PDB entry 5MSG | X-ray diffraction, 3.80 A resolution | chains A and B of the 6 polymer chains in the assembly

[Chain A]
Protein: Polymerase acidic protein
Organism: Influenza B virus
UniProt: Q5V8Z9 (Q5V8Z9_9INFB); residues 1-726 here = UniProt positions 1-726
Amino-acid sequence (751 residues; row label = number of the first residue in the row; numbers below 1 keep their minus sign (Gly-13 is residue -13)):
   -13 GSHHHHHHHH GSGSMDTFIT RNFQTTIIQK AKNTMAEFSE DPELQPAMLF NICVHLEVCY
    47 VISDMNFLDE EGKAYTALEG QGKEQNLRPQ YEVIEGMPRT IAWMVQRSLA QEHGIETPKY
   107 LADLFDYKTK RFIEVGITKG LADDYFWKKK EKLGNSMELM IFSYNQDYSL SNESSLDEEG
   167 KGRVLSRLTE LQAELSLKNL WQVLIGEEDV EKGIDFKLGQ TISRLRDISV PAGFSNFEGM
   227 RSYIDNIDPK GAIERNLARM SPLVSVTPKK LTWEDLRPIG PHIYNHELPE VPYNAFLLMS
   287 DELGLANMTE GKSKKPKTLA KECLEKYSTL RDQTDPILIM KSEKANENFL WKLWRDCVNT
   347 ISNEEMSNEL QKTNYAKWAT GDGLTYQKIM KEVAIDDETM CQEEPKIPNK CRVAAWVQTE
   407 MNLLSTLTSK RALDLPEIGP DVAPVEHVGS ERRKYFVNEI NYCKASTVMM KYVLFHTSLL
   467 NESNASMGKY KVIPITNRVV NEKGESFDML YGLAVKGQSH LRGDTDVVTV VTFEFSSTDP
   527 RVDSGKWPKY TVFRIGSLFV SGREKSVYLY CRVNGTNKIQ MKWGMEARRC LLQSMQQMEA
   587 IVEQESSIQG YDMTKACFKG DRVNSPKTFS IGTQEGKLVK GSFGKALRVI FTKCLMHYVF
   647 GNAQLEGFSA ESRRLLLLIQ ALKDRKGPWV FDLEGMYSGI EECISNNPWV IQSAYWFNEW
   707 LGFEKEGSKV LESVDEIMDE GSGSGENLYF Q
Not modelled in the structure: -13 to -1, 64-70, 724-737
Differences from the reference sequence: expression tag (-13 to 0, 727-737)

[Chain B]
Protein: RNA-directed RNA polymerase catalytic subunit
Organism: Influenza B virus
Notes: EC 2.7.7.48
UniProt: Q5V8Y6 (Q5V8Y6_9INFB); residues 1-752 here = UniProt positions 1-752
Amino-acid sequence (772 residues; numbered -8 to 763; the number before each row is that of its first residue; numbers below 1 keep their minus sign (Gly-8 is residue -8)):
    -8 GSGSGSGSGM NINPYFLFID VPIQAAISTT FPYTGVPPYS HGTGTGYTID TVIRTHEYSN
    52 KGKQYISDVT GCTMVDPTNG PLPEDNEPSA YAQLDCVLEA LDRMDEEHPG LFQAASQNAM
   112 ETLMVTTVDK LTQGRQTFDW TVCRNQPAAT ALNTTITSFR LNDLNGADKG GLIPFCQDII
   172 DSLDRPEMTF FSVKNIKKKL PAKNRKGFLI KRIPMKVKDK ITKVEYIKRA LSLNTMTKDA
   232 ERGKLKRRAI ATAGIQIRGF VLVVENLAKN ICENLEQSGL PVGGNEKKAK LSNAVAKMLS
   292 NCPPGGISMT VTGDNTKWNE CLNPRIFLAM TERITRDSPI WFRDFCSIAP VLFSNKIARL
   352 GKGFMITSKT KRLKAQIPCP DLFSIPLERY NEETRAKLKK LKPFFNEEGT ASLSPGMMMG
   412 MFNMLSTVLG VAALGIKNIG NKEYLWDGLQ SSDDFALFVN AKDEETCMEG INDFYRTCKL
   472 LGINMSKKKS YCNETGMFEF TSMFYRDGFV SNFAMELPSF GVAGVNESAD MAIGMTIIKN
   532 NMINNGMGPA TAQTAIQLFI ADYRYTYKCH RGDSKVEGKR MKIIKELWEN TKGRDGLLVA
   592 DGGPNIYNLR NLHIPEIVLK YNLMDPEYKG RLLHPQNPFV GHLSIEGIKE ADITPAHGPV
   652 KKMDYDAVSG THSWRTKRNR SILNTDQRNM ILEEQCYAKC CNLFEACFNS ASYRKPVGQH
   712 SMLEAMAHRL RMDARLDYES GRMSKDDFEK AMAHLGEIGY IGSGSGENLY FQ
Not modelled in the structure: -8 to -1, 646-649, 750-763
Differences from the reference sequence: expression tag (-8 to 0, 753-763)
From the paper describing this entry:
  - conformationally variable residues (loop rearrangement, order/disorder transition, side-chain flip): Met227, Met409 to Met410, Pro646 to Gly649

[How chain A and chain B interact]
Pairs across the interface - 386 pairs, chain A then chain B:
  Glu56(A) - Tyr729(B)
  Glu56(A) - Lys736(B)  salt bridge
  Leu73(A) - Phe739(B)
  Leu73(A) - Met743(B)
  Arg74(A) - Arg726(B)
  Arg74(A) - Tyr729(B)
  Arg74(A) - Glu730(B)  salt bridge
  Pro75(A) - Arg726(B)  hydrogen bond (backbone-side chain)
  Glu78(A) - Arg722(B)  salt bridge
  Met83(A) - His719(B)
  Pro84(A) - His711(B)
  Thr86(A) - Val708(B)  hydrogen bond (side chain-backbone)
  Thr86(A) - His711(B)
  Ile87(A) - His711(B)
  Ile87(A) - His719(B)
  Met90(A) - His719(B)
  Met90(A) - Arg720(B)
  Val91(A) - Met723(B)  hydrophobic
  Ser94(A) - Leu727(B)
  Leu95(A) - Met723(B)  hydrophobic
  Glu98(A) - Leu727(B)
  Glu98(A) - Ser731(B)
  Glu98(A) - Arg733(B)  salt bridge
  Tyr113(A) - Met723(B)
  Tyr113(A) - Arg726(B)
  Tyr113(A) - Glu730(B)
  Ile200(A) - Trp332(B)  hydrophobic
  Phe202(A) - Gln168(B)
  Phe202(A) - Ile171(B)  hydrophobic
  Phe202(A) - Trp332(B)
  Phe202(A) - Phe336(B)  hydrophobic
  Phe202(A) - Ile339(B)  hydrophobic
  Lys203(A) - Gln168(B)  hydrogen bond (backbone-side chain)
  Lys203(A) - Ile171(B)
  Leu204(A) - Ile171(B)  hydrophobic
  Leu204(A) - Ile339(B)  hydrophobic
  Gly205(A) - Asp175(B)
  Gln206(A) - Asp175(B)  hydrogen bond (backbone-side chain)
  Gln206(A) - Lys214(B)
  Thr207(A) - Leu174(B)
  Thr207(A) - Asp175(B)  hydrogen bond
  Thr207(A) - Lys214(B)
  Thr207(A) - Ile218(B)
  Ile208(A) - Ile339(B)  hydrophobic
  Arg210(A) - Asp59(B)  salt bridge
  Arg210(A) - Val60(B)
  Leu211(A) - Val60(B)  hydrophobic
  Leu211(A) - Leu174(B)  hydrophobic
  Leu211(A) - Val342(B)
  Leu211(A) - Asn346(B)
  Arg212(A) - Asp335(B)  salt bridge
  Arg212(A) - Ser338(B)  hydrogen bond
  Arg212(A) - Val342(B)
  Ile214(A) - Tyr56(B)  hydrogen bond (backbone-side chain)
  Ile214(A) - Ser58(B)
  Ile214(A) - Asp59(B)
  Ile214(A) - Asn346(B)
  Ser215(A) - Arg316(B)
  Ser215(A) - Leu319(B)
  Ser215(A) - Val342(B)  hydrogen bond (side chain-backbone)
  Ser215(A) - Ser345(B)  hydrogen bond
  Ser215(A) - Asn346(B)  hydrogen bond
  Val216(A) - Asp67(B)
  Val216(A) - Arg316(B)
  Pro217(A) - Asp67(B)
  Pro217(A) - Thr69(B)
  Pro217(A) - Asn70(B)
  Ala218(A) - Asp67(B)  hydrogen bond (backbone-side chain)
  Ala218(A) - Thr69(B)
  Ala218(A) - Asn70(B)
  Phe220(A) - Leu85(B)  hydrophobic
  Phe223(A) - Glu323(B)
  Met226(A) - Leu319(B)  hydrophobic
  Arg227(A) - Glu323(B)  salt bridge
  Arg227(A) - Ile331(B)
  Arg227(A) - Arg334(B)
  Arg227(A) - Asp335(B)  salt bridge
  Tyr229(A) - Asp86(B)  hydrogen bond
  Ile230(A) - Leu89(B)  hydrophobic
  Ile230(A) - Ala320(B)  hydrophobic
  Ile230(A) - Glu323(B)
  Ile230(A) - Arg324(B)
  Ile230(A) - Arg327(B)  hydrogen bond (backbone-side chain)
  Asp231(A) - Arg327(B)
  Asp231(A) - Arg334(B)  salt bridge
  Asp234(A) - Asp93(B)
  Pro235(A) - Asp86(B)
  Pro235(A) - Leu89(B)
  Pro235(A) - Glu90(B)
  Pro235(A) - Asp93(B)
  Lys236(A) - Glu90(B)
  Lys236(A) - Glu97(B)  salt bridge
  Gly237(A) - Glu90(B)  hydrogen bond (backbone-side chain)
  Ala238(A) - Asp86(B)
  Ala238(A) - Cys87(B)  hydrogen bond (backbone-side chain)
  Ala238(A) - Glu90(B)  hydrogen bond (backbone-side chain)
  Ile239(A) - Cys87(B)
  Ile239(A) - Glu90(B)  hydrogen bond (backbone-side chain)
  Ile239(A) - Ile427(B)  hydrophobic
  Ile239(A) - Leu471(B)
  Glu240(A) - Ile430(B)
  Glu240(A) - Gly431(B)  hydrogen bond (side chain-backbone)
  Asn242(A) - Leu73(B)
  Asn242(A) - Gln84(B)
  Asn242(A) - Cys87(B)  hydrogen bond
  Asn242(A) - Leu471(B)
  Leu243(A) - Ile430(B)  hydrophobic
  Leu243(A) - Arg467(B)  hydrogen bond (backbone-side chain)
  Leu243(A) - Thr468(B)
  Arg245(A) - Leu73(B)
  Arg245(A) - Gln84(B)
  Met246(A) - Leu73(B)  hydrophobic
  Met246(A) - Arg467(B)  hydrogen bond (backbone-side chain)
  Met246(A) - Lys470(B)
  Ser247(A) - Pro74(B)
  Ser247(A) - Glu75(B)
  Ser247(A) - Arg467(B)  hydrogen bond (backbone-side chain)
  Pro248(A) - Arg467(B)
  Leu249(A) - Glu75(B)
  Leu249(A) - Asn77(B)
  Val250(A) - Pro74(B)
  Val250(A) - Asp76(B)
  Val250(A) - Asn77(B)
  Val250(A) - Tyr466(B)  hydrophobic
  Val250(A) - Arg467(B)  hydrogen bond (backbone-side chain)
  Val250(A) - Lys470(B)
  Ser251(A) - Asn77(B)  hydrogen bond (backbone-side chain)
  Ser251(A) - Asn463(B)
  Ser251(A) - Tyr466(B)
  Ser251(A) - Lys478(B)  hydrogen bond (backbone-side chain)
  Val252(A) - Asn463(B)
  Val252(A) - Tyr466(B)  hydrophobic
  Val252(A) - Lys478(B)
  Thr253(A) - Lys478(B)  hydrogen bond
  Pro254(A) - Met459(B)  hydrophobic
  Lys256(A) - Glu455(B)  salt bridge
  Lys298(A) - Lys566(B)
  Ser299(A) - Lys566(B)
  Ser299(A) - Val567(B)
  Lys301(A) - Glu568(B)
  Leu370(A) - Arg363(B)  hydrogen bond (backbone-side chain)
  Thr371(A) - Lys365(B)
  Tyr372(A) - Ser359(B)
  Tyr372(A) - Lys360(B)
  Tyr372(A) - Arg363(B)
  Tyr372(A) - Leu364(B)
  Tyr372(A) - Lys365(B)
  Gln373(A) - Arg363(B)  hydrogen bond (backbone-backbone)
  Gln373(A) - Leu364(B)
  Gln373(A) - Lys365(B)  hydrogen bond (backbone-backbone)
  Lys374(A) - Lys365(B)
  Ile375(A) - Lys365(B)  hydrogen bond (backbone-backbone)
  Ile375(A) - Ala366(B)  hydrophobic
  Lys377(A) - Asp372(B)  salt bridge
  Ala380(A) - Ile357(B)
  Ala380(A) - Ala366(B)  hydrophobic
  Ala380(A) - Arg380(B)  hydrogen bond (backbone-side chain)
  Ile381(A) - Ile368(B)  hydrophobic
  Ile381(A) - Ser375(B)
  Ile381(A) - Arg380(B)  hydrogen bond (backbone-side chain)
  Asp382(A) - Arg380(B)
  Asp383(A) - Lys362(B)  salt bridge
  Asp383(A) - Arg380(B)  hydrogen bond (backbone-side chain)
  Glu384(A) - Arg380(B)
  Thr385(A) - Ser359(B)
  Thr385(A) - Lys362(B)
  Met386(A) - Ile357(B)
  Met386(A) - Thr358(B)
  Met386(A) - Ser359(B)
  Met386(A) - Leu364(B)
  Met386(A) - Lys365(B)
  Met386(A) - Arg380(B)  hydrogen bond (backbone-side chain)
  Cys387(A) - Ile357(B)
  Cys387(A) - Thr358(B)  hydrogen bond (backbone-backbone)
  Cys387(A) - Arg380(B)
  Gln388(A) - Phe355(B)
  Gln388(A) - Ile357(B)
  Gln388(A) - Arg380(B)  hydrogen bond (backbone-backbone)
  Gln388(A) - Tyr381(B)
  Gln388(A) - Asn382(B)  hydrogen bond (side chain-backbone)
  Gln388(A) - Thr385(B)  hydrogen bond
  Glu389(A) - Thr358(B)
  Glu389(A) - Lys360(B)
  Glu389(A) - Asn382(B)  hydrogen bond (backbone-side chain)
  Glu390(A) - Asn382(B)
  Glu390(A) - Glu383(B)
  Pro391(A) - Glu384(B)
  Gln404(A) - Asn2(B)
  Gln404(A) - Ile3(B)  hydrogen bond (side chain-backbone)
  Met407(A) - Pro5(B)
  Asn408(A) - Met1(B)  hydrogen bond (side chain-backbone)
  Asn408(A) - Asn2(B)
  Asn408(A) - Ile3(B)  hydrogen bond (side chain-backbone)
  Asp420(A) - Tyr556(B)
  Leu421(A) - Gln548(B)
  Leu421(A) - Leu549(B)  hydrophobic
  Pro422(A) - Gln548(B)  hydrogen bond (backbone-side chain)
  Pro422(A) - Ile551(B)  hydrophobic
  Pro422(A) - Arg555(B)
  Glu423(A) - Arg555(B)  salt bridge
  Glu423(A) - Arg562(B)  salt bridge
  Glu423(A) - Pro595(B)
  Glu423(A) - Asn596(B)  hydrogen bond (side chain-backbone)
  Ile424(A) - Gln544(B)
  Ile424(A) - Ile547(B)  hydrophobic
  Ile424(A) - Gln548(B)
  Ile424(A) - Asn596(B)
  Ile424(A) - Tyr598(B)
  Ile424(A) - Asn599(B)
  Gly425(A) - Asn596(B)
  Gly425(A) - Ile597(B)
  Gly425(A) - Tyr598(B)  hydrogen bond (backbone-backbone)
  Gly425(A) - Asn599(B)  hydrogen bond (backbone-side chain)
  Pro426(A) - Asn599(B)  hydrogen bond (backbone-side chain)
  Pro426(A) - Arg601(B)  hydrogen bond (backbone-side chain)
  Asp427(A) - Gln544(B)  hydrogen bond
  Asp427(A) - Asn599(B)  hydrogen bond
  Val428(A) - Arg601(B)
  Val431(A) - Pro540(B)
  Glu432(A) - Gln544(B)
  Glu432(A) - Asn599(B)
  Glu432(A) - Leu600(B)
  Glu432(A) - Arg601(B)  salt bridge
  Gly435(A) - Pro540(B)
  Gly435(A) - Ala541(B)
  Gly435(A) - Gln544(B)
  Ser436(A) - Gln544(B)  hydrogen bond (backbone-side chain)
  Arg438(A) - Pro540(B)
  Arg438(A) - Ala541(B)
  Arg439(A) - Ala541(B)
  Arg439(A) - Gln544(B)  hydrogen bond
  Arg439(A) - Thr545(B)
  Arg439(A) - Gln548(B)
  Val443(A) - Thr545(B)
  Leu460(A) - Tyr556(B)
  Asn467(A) - Lys559(B)  hydrogen bond
  Thr511(A) - Tyr30(B)
  Thr511(A) - His32(B)
  Ile565(A) - Tyr30(B)  hydrophobic
  Trp569(A) - Tyr24(B)
  Trp569(A) - Thr25(B)
  Trp569(A) - Gly26(B)
  Trp569(A) - Val27(B)
  Trp569(A) - Pro28(B)
  Trp569(A) - Arg233(B)
  Met571(A) - Asp553(B)
  Glu572(A) - Gly512(B)
  Glu572(A) - Val513(B)
  Glu572(A) - Asp553(B)
  Arg574(A) - Leu549(B)
  Arg574(A) - Tyr556(B)
  Arg575(A) - Thr25(B)
  Arg575(A) - Leu508(B)
  Arg575(A) - Pro509(B)
  Arg575(A) - Phe511(B)
  Arg575(A) - Gly512(B)
  Cys576(A) - Thr25(B)
  Leu577(A) - Leu549(B)  hydrophobic
  Leu578(A) - Phe504(B)  hydrophobic
  Leu578(A) - Thr542(B)
  Leu578(A) - Thr545(B)
  Leu578(A) - Ala546(B)
  Leu578(A) - Leu549(B)  hydrophobic
  Gln579(A) - Ser19(B)  hydrogen bond (side chain-backbone)
  Gln579(A) - Phe22(B)  hydrogen bond (side chain-backbone)
  Gln579(A) - Thr25(B)
  Gln579(A) - Ala505(B)
  Gln579(A) - Leu508(B)
  Met581(A) - Thr542(B)
  Met581(A) - Thr545(B)  hydrogen bond
  Gln582(A) - Ser19(B)  hydrogen bond
  Gln582(A) - Phe504(B)
  Gln582(A) - Gly537(B)
  Gln582(A) - Thr542(B)  hydrogen bond (backbone-side chain)
  Gln583(A) - Ala16(B)
  Gln583(A) - Ala17(B)
  Gln583(A) - Ser19(B)
  Gln583(A) - Thr20(B)
  Glu585(A) - Gly539(B)
  Glu585(A) - Pro540(B)
  Glu585(A) - Ala541(B)  hydrogen bond (side chain-backbone)
  Glu585(A) - Thr542(B)  hydrogen bond
  Glu589(A) - Gly539(B)
  Glu589(A) - Pro540(B)
  Thr614(A) - Asp11(B)
  Phe615(A) - Leu8(B)  hydrophobic
  Phe615(A) - Asp11(B)
  Ser616(A) - Phe7(B)
  Ser616(A) - Leu8(B)
  Ser616(A) - Ile10(B)
  Ser616(A) - Asp11(B)  hydrogen bond (backbone-side chain)
  Ile617(A) - Ile3(B)
  Ile617(A) - Asn4(B)  hydrogen bond (backbone-backbone)
  Gly618(A) - Asn2(B)
  Gly618(A) - Asn4(B)
  Gly618(A) - Phe7(B)
  Thr619(A) - Met1(B)
  Thr619(A) - Asn2(B)  hydrogen bond (backbone-backbone)
  Thr619(A) - Phe7(B)
  Gln620(A) - Gly0(B)
  Gln620(A) - Met1(B)
  Leu624(A) - Phe7(B)  hydrophobic
  Lys626(A) - Asp11(B)  salt bridge
  Lys631(A) - Ile3(B)
  Val635(A) - Ile3(B)  hydrophobic
  Val635(A) - Pro5(B)  hydrophobic
  Ile636(A) - Leu8(B)  hydrophobic
  Ile636(A) - Thr20(B)
  Lys639(A) - Thr20(B)
  Cys640(A) - Thr25(B)  hydrogen bond (backbone-side chain)
  His643(A) - Thr20(B)
  His643(A) - Pro23(B)
  His643(A) - Thr25(B)
  His643(A) - Gly26(B)
  Tyr644(A) - Thr25(B)
  Tyr644(A) - Gly26(B)
  Ala649(A) - Lys235(B)
  Ala649(A) - Leu236(B)
  Gln650(A) - Leu236(B)
  Leu651(A) - Pro23(B)  hydrophobic
  Glu652(A) - Pro23(B)
  Glu652(A) - Val27(B)
  Glu652(A) - Arg233(B)  salt bridge
  Glu652(A) - Gly234(B)  hydrogen bond (side chain-backbone)
  Gly653(A) - Lys235(B)
  Gly653(A) - Leu236(B)
  Ser655(A) - Thr21(B)
  Ala656(A) - Gly234(B)
  Arg659(A) - Ile18(B)
  Arg659(A) - Thr21(B)  hydrogen bond (side chain-backbone)
  Arg659(A) - Phe22(B)
  Arg659(A) - Phe495(B)
  Arg660(A) - Lys480(B)  hydrogen bond (side chain-backbone)
  Leu662(A) - Phe9(B)  hydrophobic
  Leu662(A) - Ile14(B)
  Leu662(A) - Thr21(B)
  Leu663(A) - Ile14(B)  hydrophobic
  Leu663(A) - Gln15(B)
  Leu663(A) - Tyr482(B)
  Leu663(A) - Phe495(B)  hydrophobic
  Leu664(A) - Tyr482(B)  hydrophobic
  Gln666(A) - Pro13(B)
  Gln666(A) - Ile14(B)  hydrogen bond (side chain-backbone)
  Gln666(A) - Gln15(B)
  Gln666(A) - Arg497(B)
  Lys669(A) - Phe9(B)  hydrogen bond (side chain-backbone)
  Lys669(A) - Ile10(B)
  Asp670(A) - Met488(B)
  Asp670(A) - Arg497(B)  salt bridge
  Lys672(A) - Asn484(B)
  Lys672(A) - Glu485(B)  hydrogen bond (backbone-backbone)
  Lys672(A) - Thr486(B)
  Lys672(A) - Met488(B)
  Gly673(A) - Met300(B)
  Gly673(A) - Asn484(B)
  Gly673(A) - Glu485(B)
  Pro674(A) - Cys483(B)
  Trp675(A) - Met300(B)
  Trp675(A) - Glu455(B)  hydrogen bond
  Trp675(A) - Met459(B)  hydrophobic
  Trp675(A) - Tyr482(B)
  Trp675(A) - Cys483(B)  hydrogen bond (backbone-backbone)
  Phe677(A) - Met459(B)  hydrophobic
  Phe677(A) - Met476(B)  hydrophobic
  Phe677(A) - Lys478(B)
  Phe677(A) - Ser481(B)
  Phe677(A) - Tyr482(B)  hydrophobic
  Phe677(A) - Cys483(B)  hydrophobic
  Asp678(A) - Lys478(B)  hydrogen bond (backbone-backbone)
  Asp678(A) - Lys479(B)
  Gly681(A) - Lys479(B)
  Met682(A) - Lys479(B)
  Glu688(A) - Leu236(B)
  Ser699(A) - Tyr6(B)
  Trp702(A) - Ile3(B)  hydrogen bond (side chain-backbone)
  Trp702(A) - Asn4(B)  hydrogen bond (backbone-side chain)
  Trp702(A) - Pro5(B)
  Trp702(A) - Tyr6(B)  hydrophobic
  Phe703(A) - Tyr6(B)  hydrophobic
  Glu705(A) - Asn4(B)  hydrogen bond
  Trp706(A) - Tyr6(B)  hydrogen bond (side chain-backbone)
  Trp706(A) - Phe7(B)  hydrophobic
  Trp706(A) - Phe9(B)
  Trp706(A) - Ile10(B)
  Glu710(A) - Phe9(B)
  Glu710(A) - Ile10(B)
Also at the interface, not in a pair above, chain A (180 interface residues in all): Leu54, His99, Asp201, Lys300, Ser411, Thr463, Gln566, Val625, Gly647, Asn648, Phe654, Glu657, Ala667, Arg671, Cys689, Tyr701, Phe709
Also at the interface, not in a pair above, chain B (191 interface residues in all): Pro29, Ser31, Ala91, Met115, Ile164, Cys167, Asp172, Leu222, Phe251, Val302, Asp305, Met356, Gln367, Pro369, Glu456, Ile462, Asp464, Gly487, Ala552, Thr557, Glu715, Ala716

[In short]
180 residues of chain A face 191 of chain B across their interface; the contacts include 77 hydrogen bonds and
19 salt bridges. Polar pairs include Glu56(A)-Lys736(B), Arg74(A)-Glu730(B) and Glu78(A)-Arg722(B). From the
paper: conformational variability at Met227(B), Met409(B) and Pro646(B).
Here chain A is Polymerase acidic protein and chain B is RNA-directed RNA polymerase catalytic subunit, both
from Influenza B virus. Entry 5MSG (Influenza B polymerase bound to vRNA promoter and capped RNA primer) was
determined by X-ray diffraction.
